Entry 2VAS (X-ray diffraction, 2.40 A resolution); this record covers chains A and B.

[Chain A]
Protein: Myosin VI
Organism: Sus scrofa
Notes: fragment: motor domain-insert2, residues 2-277, 304-377, 379-816
Reference sequence: Q29122 (MYO6_PIG); the construct lacks a stretch of the UniProt sequence, so the offset changes along the chain: 2-277 = UniProt 2-277; 304-377 = UniProt 304-377; 378-815 = UniProt 379-816
Chain sequence (788 residues; row label = number of the first residue in the row; note: 26 numbers in that range are skipped by the numbering (no residue carries them; nothing is unmodelled there)):
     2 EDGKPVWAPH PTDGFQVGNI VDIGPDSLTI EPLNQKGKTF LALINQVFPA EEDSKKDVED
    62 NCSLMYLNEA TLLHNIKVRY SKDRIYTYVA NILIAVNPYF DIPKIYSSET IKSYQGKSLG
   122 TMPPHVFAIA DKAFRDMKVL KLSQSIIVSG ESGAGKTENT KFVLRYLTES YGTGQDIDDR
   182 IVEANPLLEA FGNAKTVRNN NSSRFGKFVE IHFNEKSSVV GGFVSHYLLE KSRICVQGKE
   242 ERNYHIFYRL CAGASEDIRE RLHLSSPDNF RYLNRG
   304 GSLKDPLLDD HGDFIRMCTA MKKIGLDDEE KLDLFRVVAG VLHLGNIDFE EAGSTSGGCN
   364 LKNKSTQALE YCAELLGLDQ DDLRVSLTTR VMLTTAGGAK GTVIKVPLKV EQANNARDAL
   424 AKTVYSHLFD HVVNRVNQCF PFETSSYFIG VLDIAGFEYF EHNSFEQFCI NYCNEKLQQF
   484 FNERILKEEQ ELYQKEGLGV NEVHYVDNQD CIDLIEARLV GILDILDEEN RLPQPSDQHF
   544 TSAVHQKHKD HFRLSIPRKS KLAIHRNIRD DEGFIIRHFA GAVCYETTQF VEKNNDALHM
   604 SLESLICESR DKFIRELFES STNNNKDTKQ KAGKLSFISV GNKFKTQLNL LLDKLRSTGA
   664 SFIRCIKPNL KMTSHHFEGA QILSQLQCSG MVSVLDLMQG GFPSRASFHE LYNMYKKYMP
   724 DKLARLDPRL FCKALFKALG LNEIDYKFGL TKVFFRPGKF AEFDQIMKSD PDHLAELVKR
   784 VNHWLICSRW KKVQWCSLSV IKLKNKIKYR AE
Not modelled in the structure: 2-3, 276-277, 304-308, 353-367, 394-409, 623-638
Sequence notes: conflict Val547 (Gly548 in Q29122), Arg572 (Ala573 in Q29122), Asp573 (Tyr574 in Q29122), Leu714 (Val715 in Q29122), Tyr721 (Ser722 in Q29122), Met722 (Leu723 in Q29122)
Swiss-Prot annotation at these positions:
  - binding site (ATP): Gly151 to Thr158
  - modified residue: Ser267 (Phosphoserine), Thr405 (Phosphothreonine), Ser604 (Phosphoserine)
  - region: Phe665 to Asn672 (Actin-binding), Lys782 to Ile810 (Required for binding calmodulin)
Ion coordination: Mg2+: Thr158, Ser204 (together with ADP, beryllium trifluoride)
Ligand contacts: ADP / beryllium trifluoride: Ile86, Tyr87, Asn98, Pro99, Tyr100, Phe101, Asp102, Tyr107, Glu152, Ser153, Gly154, Ala155, Gly156, Lys157, Thr158, Glu159, Phe163, Asn200, Asn202, Ser203, Ser204, Asp456, Ala458
From the paper describing this entry:
  - contacts within the chain: Arg199-Glu461 (salt bridge)
  - conformationally variable residues (domain motion, loop rearrangement): Phe460 to Phe463, Glu815

[Chain B]
Protein: Calmodulin
Organism: Drosophila melanogaster
Reference sequence: P62152 (CALM_DROME); residues 0-148 here correspond to UniProt positions 1-149 (UniProt number = residue number + 1)
Chain sequence (149 residues; each row starts with the number of its first residue; numbering starts at 0):
     0 MADQLTEEQI AEFKEAFSLF DKDGDGTITT KELGTVMRSL GQNPTEAELQ DMINEVDADG
    60 NGTIDFPEFL TMMARKMKDT DSEEEIREAF RVFDKDGNGF ISAAELRHVM TNLGEKLTDE
   120 EVDEMIREAD IDGDGQVNYE EFVTMMTSK
Not modelled in the structure: 0-3, 75-77, 148
Swiss-Prot annotation at these positions:
  - binding site (Ca(2+)): Asp20, Asp22, Asp24, Thr26, Glu31, Asp56, Asp58, Asn60, Thr62, Glu67, Asp93, Asp95, Asn97, Glu104, Asp129, Asp131, Asp133, Gln135, Glu140
  - site: Lys115 (Not N6-methylated)
  - modified residue: Ala1 (N-acetylalanine), Lys94 (N6,N6,N6-trimethyllysine)
Ion coordination: Ca2+ site 1: Asp20, Asp22, Asp24, Thr26; Ca2+ site 2: Asp56, Asp58, Thr62; Ca2+ site 3: Asp93, Asp95, Asn97, Phe99, Glu104; Ca2+ site 4: Asp129, Asp131, Asp133, Gln135, Glu140

[Interface between chain A and chain B]
Contacting residue pairs (76):
  Val140(A) with Asn60(B)
  Lys142(A) with Gly59(B), hydrogen bond (side chain-backbone)
  His712(A) with Lys21(B); Asp22(B)
  Lys725(A) with Glu120(B); Glu123(B), salt bridge
  Arg728(A) with Lys115(B); Leu116(B); Thr117(B); Glu120(B), salt bridge
  Arg732(A) with Lys13(B); Glu14(B), salt bridge; Ser17(B)
  Lys736(A) with Glu14(B), salt bridge
  Thr754(A) with Gly23(B); Asp24(B)
  Asn785(A) with Glu123(B), hydrogen bond
  His786(A) with Glu127(B), salt bridge
  Ile789(A) with Glu123(B); Glu127(B)
  Cys790(A) with Met144(B), hydrophobic; Ser147(B)
  Arg792(A) with Glu114(B), salt bridge; Lys115(B), hydrogen bond (side chain-backbone); Leu116(B)
  Trp793(A) with Leu105(B), hydrophobic; Met124(B), hydrogen bond (side chain-backbone); Ala128(B); Met144(B), hydrophobic
  Lys794(A) with Glu11(B), salt bridge; Met144(B); Met145(B); Ser147(B)
  Lys795(A) with Glu14(B); Ala15(B); Ser17(B); Leu18(B); Glu114(B), salt bridge
  Val796(A) with Phe92(B), hydrophobic; Leu112(B), hydrophobic
  Gln797(A) with Phe92(B); Phe141(B), hydrogen bond (side chain-backbone); Met144(B); Met145(B)
  Trp798(A) with Glu11(B); Phe12(B), hydrophobic; Ala15(B); Met145(B), hydrogen bond (side chain-backbone)
  Cys799(A) with Ala15(B); Leu18(B), hydrophobic; Phe19(B), hydrophobic; Val35(B), hydrophobic
  Ser800(A) with Leu39(B); Ala88(B); Phe92(B)
  Leu801(A) with Phe12(B), hydrophobic; Met145(B), hydrophobic
  Ser802(A) with Phe12(B); Met72(B)
  Val803(A) with Met36(B), hydrophobic; Leu39(B), hydrophobic
  Ile804(A) with Glu84(B); Glu87(B); Ala88(B)
  Lys805(A) with Met72(B); Glu84(B), salt bridge
  Leu806(A) with Leu32(B), hydrophobic; Met51(B); Met72(B), hydrophobic
  Lys807(A) with Gln41(B); Glu87(B), salt bridge
  Asn808(A) with Glu84(B), hydrogen bond
  Lys809(A) with Met71(B); Met72(B); Ala73(B)
  Ile810(A) with Glu47(B)
Also at the interface, not in a pair above, chain A (33 interface residues in all): Lys498, Arg813
Also at the interface, not in a pair above, chain B (53 interface residues in all): Gln8, Pro43, Asp50, Glu54, Phe68, Arg74, Val91, Met109, Ile125, Val136

[Overview]
33 residues of chain A face 53 of chain B across their interface; the contacts include 7 hydrogen bonds and 10
salt bridges. Among the polar pairs are Lys725(A)-Glu123(B), Arg728(A)-Glu120(B) and Arg732(A)-Glu14(B). Bound
to chain A: ADP / beryllium trifluoride. From the paper: conformational variability at Phe460(A) and
Glu815(A); contacts within the chain involving Arg199(A) and Glu461(A).
Here chain A is Myosin VI (Sus scrofa) and chain B is Calmodulin (Drosophila melanogaster). Entry 2VAS (Myosin
VI (MD-insert2-CaM, Delta-Insert1) Post-rigor state) was determined by X-ray diffraction together with 2VB6
from the same study.
